Entry 5D46 (X-ray diffraction, 2.80 A resolution); this record covers chains A and D of the 5 polymer chains in the assembly.

Chain A:
Molecule: Terminal deoxynucleotidyltransferase
From: Mus musculus
Reference sequence: Q3UZ80 (Q3UZ80_MOUSE); numbering as in UniProt (aligned over 132-510)
Sequence (400 residues; numbered 111 to 510; the number before each row is that of its first residue):
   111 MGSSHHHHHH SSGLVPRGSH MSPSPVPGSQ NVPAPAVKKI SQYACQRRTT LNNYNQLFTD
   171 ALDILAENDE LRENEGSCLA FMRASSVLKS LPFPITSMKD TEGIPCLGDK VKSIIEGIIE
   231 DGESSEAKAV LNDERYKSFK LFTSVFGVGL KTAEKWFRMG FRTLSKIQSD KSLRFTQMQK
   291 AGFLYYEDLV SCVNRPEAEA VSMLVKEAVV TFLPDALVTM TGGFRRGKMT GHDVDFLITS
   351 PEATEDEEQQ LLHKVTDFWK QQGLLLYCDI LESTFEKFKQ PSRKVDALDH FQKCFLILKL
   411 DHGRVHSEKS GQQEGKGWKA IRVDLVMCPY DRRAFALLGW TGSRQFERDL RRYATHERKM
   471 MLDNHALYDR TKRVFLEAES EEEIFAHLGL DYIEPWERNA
Unresolved in the structure: 111-148, 352, 384-390, 417-424
Differences from the reference sequence: initiating methionine (111); expression tag (112-131)
Ion coordination: Na+: Thr253, Val255, Val258 (shared with 1 residue of chain C); Mg2+: Asp343, Asp345 (together with pyrophosphate) (shared with 1 residue of chain C)
Small-molecule neighbours: pyrophosphate (POP): Gly332, Gly333, Arg336, Lys338, Gly341, His342, Asp343, Asp345, Thr451

Chain D:
Molecule: 7-nt DNA strand
Sequence (7 nucleotides; numbered 1 to 7; the number before each row is that of its first residue):
     1 TTTTTGC

How chain A and chain D interact:
Pairs across the interface (17; chain A residue first):
  Leu189(A) - DT5(D)  sugar contact
  Leu189(A) - DG6(D)  phosphate contact
  Arg193(A) - DT5(D)  phosphate contact
  Asp396(A) - DC7(D)  sugar contact
  Ala397(A) - DC7(D)  base contact
  Arg454(A) - DG6(D)  hydrogen bond to the base
  Glu457(A) - DG6(D)  base contact
  Arg458(A) - DG6(D)  salt bridge to the phosphate
  Arg461(A) - DG6(D)  phosphate contact
  Arg461(A) - DC7(D)  hydrogen bond to the sugar
  Arg462(A) - DT5(D)  phosphate contact
  Arg462(A) - DG6(D)  sugar contact
  Thr465(A) - DC7(D)  hydrogen bond to the phosphate
  His466(A) - DT4(D)  phosphate contact
  His466(A) - DT5(D)  salt bridge to the phosphate
  Leu472(A) - DC7(D)  sugar contact
  Asp473(A) - DC7(D)  sugar contact
Interface residues without a listed pair, chain A (16 interface residues in all): Gly186, Arg393, Lys394

In short:
16 residues of chain A and 4 residues of chain D are in contact, with 3 hydrogen bonds and 2 salt bridges.
Among the polar pairs are Arg454(A)-DG6(D), Arg461(A)-DC7(D) and Thr465(A)-DC7(D). Chain A binds
pyrophosphate. The Na+ site is built by Thr253(A), Val255(A) and Val258(A).
Here chain A is Terminal deoxynucleotidyltransferase (Mus musculus) and chain D is a 7-nt DNA strand. Entry
5D46 (Structural Basis for a New Templated Activity by Terminal Deoxynucleotidyl Transferase: Implications for
V(D)J Recombination) was determined by X-ray diffraction together with 5D49 and 5D4B from the same study.
